Entry 3GYS (X-ray diffraction, 2.90 A resolution); this record covers chains B and C of the 4 polymer chains in the assembly.

Chain B:
Molecule: Hemoglobin subunit beta-A/B
Organism: Felis silvestris catus
Reference sequence: P07412 (HBB_FELCA); residue numbers follow UniProt; this construct covers 2-146
Amino-acid sequence (145 residues; numbered 2 to 146; the number before each row is that of its first residue):
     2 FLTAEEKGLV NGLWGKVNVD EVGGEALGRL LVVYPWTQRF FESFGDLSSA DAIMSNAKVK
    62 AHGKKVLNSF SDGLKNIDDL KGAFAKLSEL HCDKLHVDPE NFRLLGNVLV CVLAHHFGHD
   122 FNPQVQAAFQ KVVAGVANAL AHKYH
Ion coordination: heme Fe near H92 (its only coordinating residue here)
Small-molecule neighbours: heme (HEM): L31, F41, F42, H63, K66, V67, S70, F85, L88, L91, H92, L96, V98, N102, F103, L106, G107, V137, L141
UniProt features mapped onto this chain:
  - binding site (heme b): H63, H92
  - modified residue: S44 (Phosphoserine), K59 (N6-acetyllysine), K82 (N6-acetyllysine), C93 (S-nitrosocysteine), K144 (N6-acetyllysine)
  - natural variant: T4 (T4S: In beta-B), N139 (N139S: In beta-B), K144 (K144R: In beta-B)

Chain C:
Molecule: Hemoglobin subunit alpha
Organism: Felis silvestris catus
Reference sequence: P07405 (HBA_FELCA); residue numbers follow UniProt; this construct covers 1-141
Amino-acid sequence (141 residues; row label = number of the first residue in the row):
     1 VLSAADKSNV KACWGKIGSH AGEYGAEALE RTFCSFPTTK TYFPHFDLSH GSAQVKAHGQ
    61 KVADALTQAV AHMDDLPTAM SALSDLHAYK LRVDPVNFKF LSHCLLVTLA CHHPAEFTPA
   121 VHASLDKFFS AVSTVLTSKY R
Unresolved in the structure: 140-141
Ion coordination: heme Fe near H87 (its only coordinating residue here)
Small-molecule neighbours: heme (HEM): T39, Y42, F43, H45, F46, H58, K61, V62, A65, L66, L83, L86, H87, L91, V93, N97, F98, L101, V132, L136
UniProt features mapped onto this chain:
  - binding site (O2): H58
  - binding site (heme b): H87
  - modified residue: S3 (Phosphoserine), K7 (N6-succinyllysine), K11 (N6-succinyllysine), K16 (N6-acetyllysine), Y24 (Phosphotyrosine), S35 (Phosphoserine), K40 (N6-succinyllysine), S49 (Phosphoserine), S102 (Phosphoserine), T108 (Phosphothreonine), S124 (Phosphoserine), T134 (Phosphothreonine), T137 (Phosphothreonine), S138 (Phosphoserine)

Chain B / chain C interface:
Pairs across the interface (14; chain B residue first):
  W37(B) - R92(C)
  H97(B) - T41(C)
  H97(B) - P44(C)
  V98(B) - T41(C)
  D99(B) - T41(C)
  D99(B) - Y42(C)  hydrogen bond
  D99(B) - D94(C)
  D99(B) - N97(C)  hydrogen bond
  P100(B) - T38(C)
  E101(B) - D94(C)
  E101(B) - V96(C)
  Y145(B) - T41(C)
  H146(B) - P37(C)
  H146(B) - K40(C)  hydrogen bond (backbone-side chain)

In short:
The interface between chain B and chain C involves 8 residues on one side and 10 on the other, with 3 hydrogen
bonds. Polar pairs include D99(B)-Y42(C), D99(B)-N97(C) and H146(B)-K40(C). Ligands of chain B: heme. Chain C
binds heme.
Chain B is Hemoglobin subunit beta-A/B and chain C is Hemoglobin subunit alpha, both from Felis silvestris
catus; the structure, Crystal structure determination of cat (Felis silvestris catus) hemoglobin at 2.9
angstrom resolution, was determined by X-ray diffraction.
